PDB entry 7TQU | electron microscopy, 3.80 A resolution | chains i and j of the 14 polymer chains in the assembly

== Chain i ==
Name: VP1
From: Coxsackievirus A21
Notes: EC 3.4.22.29, 3.6.1.15, 3.4.22.28, 2.7.7.48
Reference sequence: Q7T7N6 (Q7T7N6_9ENTO); residues 1-298 here correspond to UniProt positions 582-879 (UniProt number = residue number + 581)
Amino-acid sequence (298 residues; row label = number of the first residue in the row):
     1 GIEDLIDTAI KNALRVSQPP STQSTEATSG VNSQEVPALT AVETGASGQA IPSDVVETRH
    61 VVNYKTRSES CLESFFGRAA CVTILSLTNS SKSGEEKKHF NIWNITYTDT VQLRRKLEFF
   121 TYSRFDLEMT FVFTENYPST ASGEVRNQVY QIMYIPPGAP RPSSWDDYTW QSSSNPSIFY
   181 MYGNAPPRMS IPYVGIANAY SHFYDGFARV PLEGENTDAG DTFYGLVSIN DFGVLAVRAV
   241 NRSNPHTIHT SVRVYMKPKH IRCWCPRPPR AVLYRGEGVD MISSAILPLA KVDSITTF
Not modelled in the structure: 1-15
Differences from the reference sequence: conflict Ala290 (Thr871 in Q7T7N6)

== Chain j ==
Name: VP2
From: Coxsackievirus A21
Notes: EC 3.4.22.29, 3.6.1.15, 3.4.22.28, 2.7.7.48
Reference sequence: Q7T7N6 (Q7T7N6_9ENTO); residues 1-272 here correspond to UniProt positions 70-341 (UniProt number = residue number + 69)
Amino-acid sequence (272 residues; row label = number of the first residue in the row):
     1 SPNVEACGYS DRVRQITLGN STITTQEAAN AIVAYGEWPT YINDSEANPV DAPTEPDVSS
    61 NRFYTLESVS WKTTSRGWWW KLPDCLKDMG MFGQNMYYHY LGRSGYTIHV QCNASKFHQG
   121 ALGVFLIPEF VMACNTESKT SYVSYINANP GERGGEFTNT YNPSNTDASE GRKFAALDYL
   181 LGSGVLAGNA FVYPHQIINL RTNNSATIVV PYVNSLVIDC MAKHNNWGIV ILPLAPLAFA
   241 ATSSPQVPIT VTIAPMCTEF NGLRNITVPV HQ
Not modelled in the structure: 1-7, 165-168

== Interface between chain i and chain j ==
Pairs across the interface (122):
  Glu43(i) - Ala29(j)
  Glu43(i) - Gln196(j)
  Glu43(i) - Ile197(j)  hydrogen bond (backbone-backbone)
  Glu43(i) - Asn199(j)  hydrogen bond
  Glu43(i) - Thr202(j)  hydrogen bond
  Glu43(i) - Asn203(j)
  Thr44(i) - Ala29(j)
  Thr44(i) - Asn30(j)
  Thr44(i) - Ile32(j)
  Thr44(i) - Gln196(j)  hydrogen bond (backbone-side chain)
  Gly45(i) - Ile32(j)
  Gly45(i) - His195(j)
  Thr121(i) - Glu129(j)
  Tyr122(i) - Glu129(j)  hydrogen bond
  Tyr122(i) - Asn214(j)  hydrogen bond
  Tyr122(i) - Ser215(j)
  Ala197(i) - Ser215(j)
  Ala197(i) - Leu216(j)  hydrophobic
  Asn198(i) - Ser215(j)  hydrogen bond (backbone-backbone)
  Asn198(i) - Leu216(j)
  Ala199(i) - Ser215(j)
  Ser201(i) - Ser215(j)
  Phe203(i) - Glu129(j)
  Tyr204(i) - Glu129(j)
  Tyr204(i) - Val131(j)
  Tyr204(i) - Lys223(j)
  Tyr204(i) - His224(j)
  Asp205(i) - Lys81(j)  salt bridge
  Asp205(i) - Glu129(j)  hydrogen bond (backbone-side chain)
  Asp205(i) - Phe130(j)
  Asp205(i) - Val131(j)
  Asp205(i) - Lys223(j)
  Asp205(i) - His224(j)
  Asp205(i) - Asn225(j)  hydrogen bond (backbone-backbone)
  Gly206(i) - Lys223(j)
  Phe207(i) - Val143(j)
  Phe207(i) - Ser144(j)
  Phe207(i) - Tyr145(j)  hydrophobic
  Phe207(i) - Asn149(j)
  Phe207(i) - Lys223(j)  hydrogen bond (backbone-backbone)
  Ala208(i) - Lys223(j)
  Arg209(i) - Lys223(j)
  Val210(i) - Tyr145(j)
  Val210(i) - Ala222(j)  hydrophobic
  Val210(i) - Lys223(j)
  Pro211(i) - Tyr145(j)
  Pro211(i) - Pro269(j)
  Pro211(i) - Val270(j)  hydrogen bond (backbone-backbone)
  Leu212(i) - Thr267(j)
  Leu212(i) - Val268(j)
  Leu212(i) - Pro269(j)
  Leu212(i) - Val270(j)
  Glu213(i) - Val268(j)  hydrogen bond (backbone-backbone)
  Glu213(i) - Pro269(j)  hydrogen bond (backbone-backbone)
  Glu213(i) - Val270(j)
  Glu213(i) - His271(j)  salt bridge
  Glu215(i) - Val270(j)
  Asn216(i) - Val270(j)
  Thr217(i) - Ile146(j)
  Thr217(i) - Val270(j)
  Thr217(i) - Gln272(j)  hydrogen bond
  Asp218(i) - Ser144(j)
  Asp218(i) - Arg172(j)
  Ala219(i) - Ser144(j)
  Ala219(i) - Tyr145(j)  hydrogen bond (backbone-backbone)
  Gly220(i) - Val143(j)
  Asp221(i) - Ser141(j)
  Asp221(i) - Tyr142(j)  hydrogen bond
  Asp221(i) - Val143(j)
  Asp221(i) - Ser144(j)
  Asp221(i) - Arg172(j)
  Tyr224(i) - Val131(j)
  Tyr224(i) - Met132(j)
  Tyr224(i) - Ser141(j)
  Tyr224(i) - Val143(j)
  Tyr224(i) - Phe174(j)
  Val227(i) - Ser141(j)
  Cys265(i) - Tyr35(j)  hydrogen bond
  Cys265(i) - Pro128(j)  hydrophobic
  Pro266(i) - Val192(j)  hydrophobic
  Pro266(i) - Tyr193(j)
  Arg267(i) - Pro128(j)  hydrogen bond (side chain-backbone)
  Arg267(i) - Glu129(j)  hydrogen bond (side chain-backbone)
  Arg267(i) - Tyr193(j)  hydrogen bond
  Pro268(i) - Val185(j)  hydrophobic
  Pro268(i) - Asn189(j)
  Pro268(i) - Val192(j)
  Pro268(i) - Tyr193(j)
  Pro269(i) - Val185(j)
  Arg270(i) - Ser183(j)  hydrogen bond (side chain-backbone)
  Arg270(i) - Gly184(j)
  Ala271(i) - Gly184(j)  hydrogen bond (backbone-backbone)
  Ala271(i) - Leu186(j)  hydrophobic
  Val272(i) - Leu180(j)  hydrophobic
  Val272(i) - Gly184(j)
  Arg275(i) - Thr136(j)  hydrogen bond (side chain-backbone)
  Arg275(i) - Glu137(j)  hydrogen bond (side chain-backbone)
  Arg275(i) - Thr140(j)
  Arg275(i) - Tyr161(j)
  Gly278(i) - Ser141(j)
  Val279(i) - Val131(j)  hydrophobic
  Val279(i) - Met132(j)
  Val279(i) - Ala133(j)
  Val279(i) - Ser183(j)
  Asp280(i) - Ala133(j)
  Asp280(i) - Cys134(j)  hydrogen bond (side chain-backbone)
  Asp280(i) - Thr140(j)
  Asp280(i) - Ser141(j)  hydrogen bond (side chain-backbone)
  Met281(i) - Ala133(j)
  Met281(i) - Tyr161(j)
  Met281(i) - Ala175(j)
  Met281(i) - Leu177(j)  hydrophobic
  Met281(i) - Leu180(j)  hydrophobic
  Met281(i) - Gly182(j)
  Met281(i) - Gly184(j)
  Ser283(i) - Tyr161(j)
  Ser283(i) - Pro163(j)
  Ile286(i) - Tyr161(j)  hydrophobic
  Ile286(i) - Leu177(j)  hydrophobic
  Ile286(i) - Tyr179(j)  hydrogen bond (backbone-side chain)
  Ile286(i) - Leu180(j)
  Leu287(i) - Tyr179(j)
Interface residues without a listed pair, chain i (51 interface residues in all): Val42, Gly276, Glu277, Ile282, Pro288, Leu289
Interface residues without a listed pair, chain j (64 interface residues in all): Asn48, Ile127, Ser138, Ala148, Ala190, Val213, Val217

== Overview ==
Chain i and chain j form an interface of 51 and 64 residues respectively, with 27 hydrogen bonds and 2 salt
bridges. Among the polar pairs are Asp205(i)-Lys81(j), Glu213(i)-His271(j) and Glu43(i)-Asn199(j).
Chain i is VP1 and chain j is VP2, both from Coxsackievirus A21; the structure, Coxsackievirus A21 capsid
subdomain in complex with mouse polyclonal antibody pAbC-1, was determined by electron microscopy together
with 7TQS and 7TQT from the same study.
